1JIK - chain A; structure by X-ray diffraction, 2.80 A resolution.

# Chain A
Molecule: tyrosyl-tRNA synthetase
Source organism: Staphylococcus aureus
Notes: EC 6.1.1.1
Amino-acid sequence (420 residues; row label = number of the first residue in the row):
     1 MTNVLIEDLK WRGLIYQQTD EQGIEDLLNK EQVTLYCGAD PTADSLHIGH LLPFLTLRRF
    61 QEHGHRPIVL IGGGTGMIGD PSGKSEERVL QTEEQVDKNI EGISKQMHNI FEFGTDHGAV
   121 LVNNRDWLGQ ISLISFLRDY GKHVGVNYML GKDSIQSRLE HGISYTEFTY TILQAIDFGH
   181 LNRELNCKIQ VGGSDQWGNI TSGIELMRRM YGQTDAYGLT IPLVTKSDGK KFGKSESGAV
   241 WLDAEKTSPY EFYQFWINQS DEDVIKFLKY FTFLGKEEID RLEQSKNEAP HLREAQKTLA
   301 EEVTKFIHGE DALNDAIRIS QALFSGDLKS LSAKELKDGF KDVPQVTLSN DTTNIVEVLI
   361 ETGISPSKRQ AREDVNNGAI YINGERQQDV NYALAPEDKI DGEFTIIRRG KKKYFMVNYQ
Not modelled in the structure: 1, 321-420
Residues lining bound ligands: sb-243545 (545; [2-amino-3-(4-hydroxy-phenyl)-propionylamino]-(1,3,4,5-tetrahydroxy-4-hydroxymethyl-piperidin-2-yl)- acetic acid butyl ester): Y36, C37, G38, A39, D40, T42, S45, L46, G49, H50, P53, F54, L70, T75, D80, I103, N124, Y170, Q174, D177, Q190, G192, G193, D195, Q196, N199

# Summary
Ligands of chain A: sb-243545.
Chain A is tyrosyl-tRNA synthetase (Staphylococcus aureus); the structure, Crystal structure of S. aureus
TyrRS in complex with SB-243545, was determined by X-ray diffraction (same publication as 1JII, 1JIJ and
1JIL).
